PDB entry 8HKC | electron microscopy, 2.49 A resolution | chains A and B of the 7 polymer chains in the assembly

Chain A (and B):
Name: DNA-directed RNA polymerase subunit alpha
From: Escherichia coli K-12
Notes: EC 2.7.7.6; chain B of this document is another copy of the same molecule, construct and numbering; everything in this record applies to it too
Reference sequence: P0A7Z4 (RPOA_ECOLI); residue numbers follow UniProt; this construct covers 1-329
Amino-acid sequence (331 residues; numbered 1 to 331; the number before each row is that of its first residue):
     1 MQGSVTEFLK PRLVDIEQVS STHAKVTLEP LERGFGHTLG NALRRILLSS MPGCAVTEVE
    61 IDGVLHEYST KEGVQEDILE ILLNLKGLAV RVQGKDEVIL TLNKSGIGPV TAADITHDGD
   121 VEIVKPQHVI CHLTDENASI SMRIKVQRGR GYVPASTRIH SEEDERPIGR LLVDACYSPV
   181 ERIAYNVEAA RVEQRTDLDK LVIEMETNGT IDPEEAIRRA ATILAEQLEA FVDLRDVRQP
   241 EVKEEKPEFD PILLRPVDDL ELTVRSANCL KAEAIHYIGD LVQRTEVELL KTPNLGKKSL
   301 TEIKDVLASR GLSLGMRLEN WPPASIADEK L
Not modelled in the structure: 1-5, 30, 234-331 (chain B: 1-5, 236-331)
Sequence notes: expression tag (330-331)
Curated features (UniProtKB/Swiss-Prot):
  - region: Glu162 to Glu165 (Required for interaction with Crp at class II promoters)
  - modified residue: Arg265 (ADP-ribosylarginine), Lys297 (N6-acetyllysine), Lys298 (N6-acetyllysine)

Interface between chain A and chain B:
Contacting residue pairs - 55 pairs, chain A then chain B:
  Thr6(A) - Arg150(B)
  Glu7(A) - Arg150(B)  salt bridge
  Phe8(A) - Ser50(B)
  Phe8(A) - Arg150(B)
  Phe8(A) - Ile223(B)  hydrophobic
  Phe8(A) - Gln227(B)
  Leu9(A) - Gln227(B)
  Lys10(A) - Glu226(B)  salt bridge
  Pro11(A) - Gln227(B)
  Pro11(A) - Ala230(B)  hydrophobic
  Leu13(A) - Arg235(B)
  Leu28(A) - Phe231(B)  hydrophobic
  Gly34(A) - Arg45(B)  hydrogen bond (backbone-side chain)
  Phe35(A) - Ser50(B)
  Phe35(A) - Ile223(B)  hydrophobic
  Phe35(A) - Gln227(B)
  Thr38(A) - Ala42(B)
  Thr38(A) - Arg45(B)  hydrogen bond
  Leu39(A) - Phe231(B)  hydrophobic
  Ala42(A) - Thr38(B)
  Leu43(A) - Phe231(B)  hydrophobic
  Arg45(A) - Gly34(B)  hydrogen bond (side chain-backbone)
  Arg45(A) - His37(B)
  Arg45(A) - Thr38(B)  hydrogen bond
  Ser50(A) - Phe35(B)
  Arg150(A) - Thr6(B)  hydrogen bond
  Arg150(A) - Glu7(B)  salt bridge
  Arg150(A) - Phe8(B)
  Leu201(A) - Phe231(B)  hydrophobic
  Arg218(A) - Val232(B)
  Arg218(A) - Asp233(B)
  Arg218(A) - Leu234(B)  hydrogen bond (side chain-backbone)
  Ala221(A) - Phe231(B)  hydrophobic
  Ala221(A) - Val232(B)  hydrophobic
  Ile223(A) - Phe35(B)  hydrophobic
  Leu224(A) - Leu228(B)  hydrophobic
  Glu226(A) - Lys10(B)  salt bridge
  Gln227(A) - Phe8(B)
  Gln227(A) - Pro11(B)
  Gln227(A) - Phe35(B)
  Leu228(A) - Leu224(B)  hydrophobic
  Leu228(A) - Leu228(B)  hydrophobic
  Ala230(A) - Pro11(B)
  Ala230(A) - Arg12(B)
  Phe231(A) - Pro11(B)  hydrophobic
  Phe231(A) - Arg12(B)
  Phe231(A) - Leu13(B)
  Phe231(A) - Leu28(B)  hydrophobic
  Phe231(A) - Arg218(B)
  Phe231(A) - Ala221(B)  hydrophobic
  Val232(A) - Ala221(B)
  Val232(A) - Thr222(B)
  Val232(A) - Ala225(B)  hydrophobic
  Asp233(A) - Arg218(B)  salt bridge
  Asp233(A) - Thr222(B)
Interface residues without a listed pair, chain A (39 interface residues in all): Ile16, Leu31, Glu32, His37, Asn41, Ile46, Ile203, Ile217, Thr222, Ala225
Interface residues without a listed pair, chain B (35 interface residues in all): Leu9, Leu39, Asn41, Ile46

In short:
The interface between chain A and chain B involves 39 residues on one side and 35 on the other, with 6
hydrogen bonds and 5 salt bridges. Among the polar pairs are Glu7(A)-Arg150(B), Lys10(A)-Glu226(B) and
Asp233(A)-Arg218(B).
Both chains are DNA-directed RNA polymerase subunit alpha (Escherichia coli K-12). Entry 8HKC (Cryo-EM
structure of E. coli RNAP sigma32 complex) was determined by electron microscopy.
